Entry 8EDG (electron microscopy, 4.64 A resolution (low resolution: residue-level contacts below are approximate; hydrogen-bond / salt-bridge calls are withheld)); this record covers chains R and E of the 12 polymer chains in the assembly.

Chain R:
Molecule: 55-nt DNA strand
Sequence (55 nucleotides; numbered 1 to 55; the number before each row is that of its first residue):
     1 CAAGTGGCGCATAAGTATCAAAATAAGCCACTTGTTGTTGTTCTCTGGTT
    51 CACGC

Chain E:
Molecule: Hermes transposase
From: Musca domestica
Reference sequence: Q25438 (Q25438_MUSDO); numbering as in UniProt (aligned over 1-612)
Chain sequence (612 residues; row label = number of the first residue in the row):
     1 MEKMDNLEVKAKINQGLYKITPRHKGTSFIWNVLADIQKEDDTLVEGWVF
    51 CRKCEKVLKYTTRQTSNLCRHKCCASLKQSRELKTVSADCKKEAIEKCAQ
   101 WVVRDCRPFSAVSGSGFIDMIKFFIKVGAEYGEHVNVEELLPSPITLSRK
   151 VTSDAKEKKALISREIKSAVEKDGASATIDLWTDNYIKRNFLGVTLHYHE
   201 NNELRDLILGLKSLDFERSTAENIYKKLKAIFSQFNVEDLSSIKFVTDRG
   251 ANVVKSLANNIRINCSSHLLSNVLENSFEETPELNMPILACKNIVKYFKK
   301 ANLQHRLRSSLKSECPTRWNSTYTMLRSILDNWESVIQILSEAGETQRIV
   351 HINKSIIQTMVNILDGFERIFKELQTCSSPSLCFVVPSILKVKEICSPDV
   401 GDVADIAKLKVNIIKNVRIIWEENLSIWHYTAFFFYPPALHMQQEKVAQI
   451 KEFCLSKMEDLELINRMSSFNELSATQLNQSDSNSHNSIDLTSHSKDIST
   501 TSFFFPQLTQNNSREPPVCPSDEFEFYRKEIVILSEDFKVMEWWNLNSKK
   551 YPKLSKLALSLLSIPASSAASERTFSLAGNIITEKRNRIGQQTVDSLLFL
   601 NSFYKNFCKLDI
Disordered / not traced: 1-3, 461-516, 610-612
Differences from the reference sequence: engineered mutation Glu2 (Gln in Q25438), Gly128 (Lys in Q25438)
Metal / ion sites: Zn2+: Cys51, Cys54, His71, Cys73

Interface between chain R and chain E:
Pairs across the interface - 5 pairs, chain R then chain E:
  DG37(R) - Thr146(E)
  DG37(R) - Arg149(E)
  DT42(R) - Arg588(E)
  DC43(R) - Asn587(E)
  DC43(R) - Arg588(E)
Also at the interface, not in a pair above, chain R (7 interface residues in all): DT36, DT38, DT44, DC45
Also at the interface, not in a pair above, chain E (7 interface residues in all): Ser143, Ile145, Glu584

Summary:
The chain R/chain E interface involves 7 residues from each chain. Cys51(E), Cys54(E), His71(E) and Cys73(E)
coordinate Zn2+.
Here chain R is a 55-nt DNA strand and chain E is Hermes transposase (Musca domestica). Entry 8EDG (Cryo-EM
structure of the Hermes transposase bound to two left-ends of its DNA transposon) was determined by electron
microscopy, deposited together with 8EB5 and 8SJD.
